Entry 5XSS (X-ray diffraction, 2.09 A resolution); this record covers chain X.

== Chain X ==
Protein: Periplasmic binding protein/LacI transcriptional regulator
From: Clostridium beijerinckii (strain ATCC 51743 / NCIMB 8052)
UniProtKB: A6LW07 (A6LW07_CLOB8); residues 1-302 here correspond to UniProt positions 25-326 (UniProt number = residue number + 24)
Chain sequence (316 residues; row label = number of the first residue in the row; numbers below 1 keep their minus sign (Met-13 is residue -13)):
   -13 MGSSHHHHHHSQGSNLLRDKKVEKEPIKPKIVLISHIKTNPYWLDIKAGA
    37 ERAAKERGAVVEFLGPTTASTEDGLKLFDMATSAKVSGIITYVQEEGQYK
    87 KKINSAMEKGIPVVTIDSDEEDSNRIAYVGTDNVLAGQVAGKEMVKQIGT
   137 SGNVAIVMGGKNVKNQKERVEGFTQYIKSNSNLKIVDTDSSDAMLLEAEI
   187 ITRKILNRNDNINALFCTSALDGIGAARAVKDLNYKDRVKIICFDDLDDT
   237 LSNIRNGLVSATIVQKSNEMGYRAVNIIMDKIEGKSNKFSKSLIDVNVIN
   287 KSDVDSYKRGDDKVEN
Not modelled in the structure: -13 to 13, 273-277, 290-302
Differences from the reference sequence: expression tag (-13 to 0)
Residues lining bound ligands: beta-D-xylopyranose (XYP): His22, Asn26, Tyr28, Trp29, Tyr78, Asp103, Asn151, Arg155, Thr204, Ser205, Ala206, Phe230, Asp231, Gln251
From the paper describing this entry:
  - binding site for beta-D-xylopyranose: Asp103, Arg155
  - mutagenesis - H22A, Y28A, Q251A: decreased binding to beta-D-xylopyranose
  - mutagenesis - W29A, D103A, N151A, R155A, D231A: abolished binding to beta-D-xylopyranose
  - mutagenesis - Y28A, W29A, A70W/D103A, A70W, D103A, R155A, M180A/L181A/L182A/E183A/E185A/I186A: decreased growth
  - mutagenesis - W29A, D103A, R155A: decreased signaling in response to xylFGH
  - specificity-determining residues: Asp103, Asn151 (proposed by the authors, not directly observed)
  - mutagenesis - W29A, D103A, R155A, D231A: decreased stability in response to trypsin or chymotrypsin

== Overview ==
Bound to chain X: beta-D-xylopyranose. From the paper: a binding site for beta-D-xylopyranose at Asp103 and
Arg155; Y28A, W29A and A70W/D103A, among others, reduce growth; 11 substitutions were tested in all.
Chain X is Periplasmic binding protein/LacI transcriptional regulator (Clostridium beijerinckii (strain ATCC
51743 / NCIMB 8052)); the structure, XylFII molecule, was determined by X-ray diffraction, deposited together
with 5XSD and 5XSJ.
